6IE1 - chain A; structure by X-ray diffraction, 2.48 A resolution.

Chain A:
Name: Engulfment and cell motility protein 2
Organism: Homo sapiens
UniProtKB: Q96JJ3 (ELMO2_HUMAN); residues 6-513 here = UniProt positions 6-513
Amino-acid sequence (524 residues; numbered -3 to 520; the number before each row is that of its first residue; numbers below 1 keep their minus sign (Gly-3 is residue -3)):
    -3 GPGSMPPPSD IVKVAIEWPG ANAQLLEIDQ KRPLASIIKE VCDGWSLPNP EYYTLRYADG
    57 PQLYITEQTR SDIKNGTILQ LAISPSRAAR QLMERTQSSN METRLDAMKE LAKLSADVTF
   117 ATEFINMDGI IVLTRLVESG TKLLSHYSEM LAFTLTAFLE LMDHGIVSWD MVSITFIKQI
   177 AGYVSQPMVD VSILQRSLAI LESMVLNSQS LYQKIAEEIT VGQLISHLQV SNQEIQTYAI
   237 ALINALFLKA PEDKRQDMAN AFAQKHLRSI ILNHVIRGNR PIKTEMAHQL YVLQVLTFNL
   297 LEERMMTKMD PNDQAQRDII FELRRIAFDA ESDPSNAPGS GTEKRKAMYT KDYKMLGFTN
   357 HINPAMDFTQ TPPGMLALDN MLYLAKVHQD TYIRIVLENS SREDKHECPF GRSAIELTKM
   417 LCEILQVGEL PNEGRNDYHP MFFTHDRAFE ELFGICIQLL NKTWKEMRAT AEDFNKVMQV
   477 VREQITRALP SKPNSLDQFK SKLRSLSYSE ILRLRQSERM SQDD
Not modelled in the structure: -3 to 5, 514-520
UniProt features mapped onto this chain:
  - modified residue: Tyr48 (Phosphotyrosine), Ser503 (Phosphoserine)
From the paper describing this entry:
  - contacts within the chain: Tyr48-Arg83 (cation-pi contact), Tyr60-Phe116 (hydrophobic contact), Tyr60-Pro81 (hydrophobic contact), Tyr60-Ala84 (hydrophobic contact), Tyr60-Asp113 (hydrogen bond), Arg264-Asp442, Ile272-Tyr434 (hydrophobic contact), His284-Arg431 (hydrogen bond), Leu286-Phe439 (hydrophobic contact), Leu289-Phe439 (hydrophobic contact), Asn295-Glu425 (hydrogen bond), Arg300-Asp375

Summary:
The paper reports contacts within the chain involving Tyr48, Arg83 and Tyr60 among others.
Chain A is Engulfment and cell motility protein 2 (Homo sapiens); the structure, Crystal Structure of
ELMO2(Engulfment and cell motility protein 2), was determined by X-ray diffraction (same publication as 6IDX).
